Entry 7WM3 (X-ray diffraction, 1.62 A resolution); this record covers chains A and G of the 4 polymer chains in the assembly.

Chain A:
Protein: Heterogeneous nuclear ribonucleoproteins A2/B1
Source organism: Homo sapiens
UniProt: P22626 (ROA2_HUMAN); residues 15-193 here = UniProt positions 15-193
Amino-acid sequence (179 residues; each row starts with the number of its first residue):
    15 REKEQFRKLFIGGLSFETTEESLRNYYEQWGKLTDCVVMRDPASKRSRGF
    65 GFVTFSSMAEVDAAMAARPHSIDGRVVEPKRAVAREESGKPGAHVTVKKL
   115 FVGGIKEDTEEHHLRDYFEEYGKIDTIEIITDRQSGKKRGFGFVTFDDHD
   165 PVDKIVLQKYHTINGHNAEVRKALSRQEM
Curated features (UniProtKB/Swiss-Prot):
  - modified residue: Ser-29 (Phosphoserine), Arg-38 (Omega-N-methylarginine), Ser-85 (Phosphoserine), Lys-104 (N6,N6-dimethyllysine), Thr-140 (Phosphothreonine), Ser-149 (Phosphoserine), Thr-159 (Phosphothreonine), Lys-168 (N6-acetyllysine), Lys-173 (N6-acetyllysine), Thr-176 (Phosphothreonine), Ser-189 (Phosphoserine)
  - cross-link (Glycyl lysine isopeptide (Lys-Gly)): Lys-22 (interchain with G-Cter in SUMO2), Lys-104 (interchain with G-Cter in SUMO2), Lys-112 (interchain with G-Cter in SUMO2), Lys-120 (interchain with G-Cter in SUMO2), Lys-137 (interchain with G-Cter in SUMO2), Lys-152 (interchain with G-Cter in SUMO2), Lys-168 (interchain with G-Cter in SUMO2), Lys-173 (interchain with G-Cter in SUMO2), Lys-186 (interchain with G-Cter in SUMO2)

Chain G:
Molecule: 12-nt DNA strand
Sequence (12 nucleotides; each row starts with the number of its first residue):
     1 TTAGGGTTAGGG

How chain A and chain G interact:
Residue-residue contacts - 33 pairs, chain A then chain G:
  Lys-113(A) with DG4(G), hydrogen bond to the base; DG5(G), base contact
  Phe-115(A) with DT2(G), phosphate contact; DA3(G), base contact
  Gly-117(A) with DT2(G), base contact
  Gly-118(A) with DT2(G), hydrogen bond to the sugar
  Lys-120(A) with DT1(G), phosphate contact; DT2(G), salt bridge to the phosphate
  Ile-144(A) with DG4(G), sugar contact
  Arg-153(A) with DT2(G), sugar contact; DG4(G), salt bridge to the phosphate
  Gly-154(A) with DT2(G), sugar contact
  Phe-155(A) with DT2(G), sugar contact; DA3(G), sugar contact; DG4(G), phosphate contact
  Phe-157(A) with DA3(G), base contact; DG4(G), base contact
  Glu-183(A) with DT2(G), base contact
  Arg-185(A) with DT2(G), hydrogen bond to the base; DA3(G), salt bridge to the phosphate
  Lys-186(A) with DA3(G), hydrogen bond to the base
  Ala-187(A) with DA3(G), base contact
  Leu-188(A) with DA3(G), hydrogen bond to the base; DG4(G), hydrogen bond to the base
  Ser-189(A) with DG5(G), base contact
  Arg-190(A) with DG4(G), salt bridge to the phosphate; DG5(G), hydrogen bond to the base; DT7(G), base contact; DT8(G), sugar contact; DA9(G), salt bridge to the phosphate
  Gln-191(A) with DT7(G), hydrogen bond to the base
  Met-193(A) with DA3(G), base contact; DG4(G), base contact
Also at the interface, not in a pair above, chain A (22 interface residues in all): Glu-142, Thr-145, Asn-181

Overview:
Chain A and chain G form an interface of 22 and 8 residues respectively; the contacts include 8 hydrogen bonds
and 5 salt bridges. Among the polar pairs are Lys-113(A)/DG4(G), Arg-185(A)/DT2(G) and Lys-186(A)/DA3(G).
Chain A is Heterogeneous nuclear ribonucleoproteins A2/B1 (Homo sapiens) and chain G is a 12-nt DNA strand;
the structure, hnRNP A2/B1 RRMs in complex with single-stranded DNA, was determined by X-ray diffraction (same
publication as 8HNI).
